8YYU - chains D and E of the 6 polymer chains in the assembly; structure by electron microscopy, 3.84 A resolution.

[Chain D]
Molecule: Signal transducer and activator of transcription 1-alpha/beta
Organism: Homo sapiens
Reference sequence: P42224 (STAT1_HUMAN); residue numbers follow UniProt; this construct covers 1-750
Sequence (776 residues; numbered -25 to 750; the number before each row is that of its first residue; numbers below 1 keep their minus sign (Met-25 is residue -25)):
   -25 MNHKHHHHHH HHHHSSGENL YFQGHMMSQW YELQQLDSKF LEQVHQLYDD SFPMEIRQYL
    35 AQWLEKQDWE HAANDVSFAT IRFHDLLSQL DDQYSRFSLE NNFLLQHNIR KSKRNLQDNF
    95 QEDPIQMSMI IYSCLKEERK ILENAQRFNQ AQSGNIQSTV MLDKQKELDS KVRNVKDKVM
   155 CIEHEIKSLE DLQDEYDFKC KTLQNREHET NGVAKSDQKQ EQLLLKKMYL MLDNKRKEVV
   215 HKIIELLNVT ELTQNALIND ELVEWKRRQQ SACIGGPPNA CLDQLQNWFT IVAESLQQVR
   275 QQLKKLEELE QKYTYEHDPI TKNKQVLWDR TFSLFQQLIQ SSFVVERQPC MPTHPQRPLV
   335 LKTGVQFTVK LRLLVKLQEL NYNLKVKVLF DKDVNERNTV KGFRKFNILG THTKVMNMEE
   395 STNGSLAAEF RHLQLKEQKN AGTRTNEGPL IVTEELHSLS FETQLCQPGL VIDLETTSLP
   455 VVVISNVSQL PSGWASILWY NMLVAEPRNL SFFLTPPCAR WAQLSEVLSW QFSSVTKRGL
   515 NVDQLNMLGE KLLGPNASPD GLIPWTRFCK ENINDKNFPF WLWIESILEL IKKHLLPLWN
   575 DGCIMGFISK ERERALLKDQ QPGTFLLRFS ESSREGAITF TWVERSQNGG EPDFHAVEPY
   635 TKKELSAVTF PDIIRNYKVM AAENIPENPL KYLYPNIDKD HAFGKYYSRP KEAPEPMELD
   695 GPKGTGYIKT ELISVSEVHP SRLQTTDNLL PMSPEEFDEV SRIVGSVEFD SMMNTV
Unresolved in the structure: -25 to 134, 184-193, 685-698, 712-750
Differences from the reference sequence: initiating methionine (-25); expression tag (-24 to 0)
Modified positions: Tyr701 (O-phosphotyrosine; PTR)

[Chain E]
Molecule: 18-nt DNA strand
Sequence (18 nucleotides; row label = number of the first residue in the row):
     1 ACAGTTTCCC GTAAATGC

[How chain D and chain E interact]
Residue-residue contacts (12):
  Thr327(D) with DC10(E), phosphate contact
  His328(D) with DC10(E), salt bridge to the phosphate
  Lys336(D) with DC10(E), salt bridge to the phosphate
  Val339(D) with DC9(E), phosphate contact
  Gln340(D) with DC9(E), hydrogen bond to the phosphate
  Arg418(D) with DC18(E), phosphate contact
  Thr419(D) with DC18(E), sugar contact
  Asn420(D) with DC18(E), phosphate contact
  Glu421(D) with DG17(E), base contact; DC18(E), hydrogen bond to the phosphate
  Asn460(D) with DT12(E), hydrogen bond to the base; DA13(E), base contact
Also at the interface, not in a pair above, chain D (12 interface residues in all): Gly338, Val461
Also at the interface, not in a pair above, chain E (7 interface residues in all): DG11

[Overview]
12 residues of chain D face 7 of chain E across their interface, with 3 hydrogen bonds and 2 salt bridges.
Among the polar pairs are Asn460(D)-DT12(E), Gln340(D)-DC9(E) and Glu421(D)-DC18(E).
Here chain D is Signal transducer and activator of transcription 1-alpha/beta (Homo sapiens) and chain E is an
18-nt DNA strand. Entry 8YYU (A tetrameric STAT1-DNA complex) was determined by electron microscopy, deposited
together with 8YYV.
